Entry 5XPA (X-ray diffraction, 2.90 A resolution); this record covers chains A and D of the 3 polymer chains in the assembly.

[Chain A]
Protein: Uncharacterized protein Ago
Organism: Thermus thermophilus (strain HB27 / ATCC BAA-163 / DSM 7039)
UniProt: Q746M7 (Q746M7_THET2); residue numbers follow UniProt; this construct covers 1-685
Amino-acid sequence (685 residues; each row starts with the number of its first residue):
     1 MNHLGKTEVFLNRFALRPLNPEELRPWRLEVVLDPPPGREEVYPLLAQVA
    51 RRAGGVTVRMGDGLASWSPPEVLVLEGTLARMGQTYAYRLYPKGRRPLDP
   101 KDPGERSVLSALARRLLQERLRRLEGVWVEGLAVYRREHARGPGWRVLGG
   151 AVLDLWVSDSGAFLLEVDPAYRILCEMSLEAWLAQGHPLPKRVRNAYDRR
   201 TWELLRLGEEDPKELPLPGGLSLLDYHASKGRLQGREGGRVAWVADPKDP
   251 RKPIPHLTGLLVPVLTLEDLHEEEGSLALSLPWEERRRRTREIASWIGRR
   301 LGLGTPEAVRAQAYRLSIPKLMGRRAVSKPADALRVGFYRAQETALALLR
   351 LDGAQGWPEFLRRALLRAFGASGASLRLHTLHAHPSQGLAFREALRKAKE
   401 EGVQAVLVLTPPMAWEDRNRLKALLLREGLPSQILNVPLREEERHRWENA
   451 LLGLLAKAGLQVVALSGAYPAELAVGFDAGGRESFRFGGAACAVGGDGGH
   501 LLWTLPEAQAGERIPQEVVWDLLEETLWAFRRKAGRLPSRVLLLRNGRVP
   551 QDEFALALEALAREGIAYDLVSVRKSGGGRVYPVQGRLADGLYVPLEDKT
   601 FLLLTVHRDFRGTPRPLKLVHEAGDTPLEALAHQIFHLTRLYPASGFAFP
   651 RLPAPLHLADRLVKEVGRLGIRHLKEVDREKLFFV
Unresolved in the structure: 1-2, 274-276, 496
Construct notes: engineered mutation Asn546 (Asp in Q746M7)
Ion coordination: Mg2+: Val685 (shared with 2 residues of chain C)
UniProt features mapped onto this chain:
  - active site: Asp478, Glu512, Asp660
  - binding site (Mn(2+)): Asp478, Asp660, Val685
  - mutagenesis: Arg172 (R172A: Reduced cleavage of target RNA; further decreased when associated with A-548), Tyr197 (Y197A: No change in cleavage of target RNA; when associated with 226-AHASKGA-232), Tyr226 to Arg232 (No change in cleavage of target RNA), Arg232 (R232A: No change in cleavage of target RNA), Arg418 to Lys422 (No cleavage of target RNA), Lys422 (K422A: No cleavage of target RNA), Lys457 (K457A: No cleavage of target RNA; when associated with 418-ANRLA-422), Asp478 (D478A: No cleavage of target RNA. No cleavage of tDNA, no DNA associates with TtAgo in E.coli; when associated with A-546 ...), Glu512 (E512A: No cleavage of tDNA), Arg548 (R548A: Poor cleavage of target RNA), Asp660 (D660A: Poor cleavage of target RNA. No cleavage of tDNA)
What the authors report for this chain:
  - mutagenesis - D546N: abolished catalytic activity (citing earlier work)

[Chain D]
Molecule: 20-nt RNA strand
Sequence (20 nucleotides; row label = number of the first residue in the row):
     1 UAUACAACCGUUCUACCUCG
Unresolved in the structure: 1

[Interface between chain A and chain D]
Residue-residue contacts - 19 pairs, chain A then chain D:
  Arg81(A) with C5(D), sugar contact
  Lys248(A) with A2(D), phosphate contact
  Glu268(A) with C13(D), hydrogen bond to the sugar; U14(D), sugar contact
  His271(A) with U14(D), hydrogen bond to the sugar; A15(D), hydrogen bond to the sugar
  Lys329(A) with G20(D), hydrogen bond to the phosphate
  His445(A) with C19(D), hydrogen bond to the sugar
  Arg548(A) with C9(D), hydrogen bond to the sugar
  Lys575(A) with G10(D), phosphate contact
  Ser576(A) with C9(D), sugar contact; G10(D), hydrogen bond to the phosphate
  Asp609(A) with C17(D), sugar contact; U18(D), sugar contact
  Phe647(A) with C19(D), base contact; G20(D), phosphate contact
  Lys664(A) with U11(D), hydrogen bond to the sugar; U12(D), salt bridge to the phosphate
  Arg668(A) with U11(D), hydrogen bond to the base
Other interface residues (no listed pair), chain A (15 interface residues in all): Pro247, Leu267
Other interface residues (no listed pair), chain D (14 interface residues in all): U3

[Summary]
The interface between chain A and chain D involves 15 residues on one side and 14 on the other, with 9
hydrogen bonds and 1 salt bridge. Among the polar pairs are Arg668(A)-U11(D), Glu268(A)-C13(D) and
His271(A)-U14(D). From the paper: D546N of chain A abolishes catalytic activity.
Here chain A is Uncharacterized protein Ago (Thermus thermophilus (strain HB27 / ATCC BAA-163 / DSM 7039)) and
chain D is a 20-nt RNA strand. Entry 5XPA (Crystal structure of T. thermophilus Argonaute protein complexed
with a bulge 9'U10' on the target strand) was determined by X-ray diffraction, deposited together with 5XP8,
5XPG, 5XOU, 5XOW and 5XQ2.
